Entry 1RUJ (X-ray diffraction, 3.00 A resolution); this record covers chains 1 and 4 of the 4 polymer chains in the assembly.

# Chain 1
Protein: Rhinovirus 14
Organism: Human rhinovirus 14
UniProt: P03303 (POLG_HRV14); residues 1-289 here correspond to UniProt positions 567-855 (UniProt number = residue number + 566)
Amino-acid sequence (289 residues; row label = number of the first residue in the row):
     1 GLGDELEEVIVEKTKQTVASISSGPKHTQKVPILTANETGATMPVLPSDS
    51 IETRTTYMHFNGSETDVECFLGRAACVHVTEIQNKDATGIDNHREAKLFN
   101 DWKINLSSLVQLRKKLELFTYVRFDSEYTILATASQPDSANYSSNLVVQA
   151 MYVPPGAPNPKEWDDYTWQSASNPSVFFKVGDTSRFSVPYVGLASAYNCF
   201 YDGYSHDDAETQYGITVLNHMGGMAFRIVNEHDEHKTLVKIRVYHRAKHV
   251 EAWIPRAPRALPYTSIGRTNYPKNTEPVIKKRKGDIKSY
Disordered / not traced: 1-16
Construct notes: engineered mutation Gly-223 (Ser790 in P03303)

# Chain 4
Protein: Rhinovirus 14
Organism: Human rhinovirus 14
Notes: engineered mutation(s): S(1)223G
UniProt: P03303 (POLG_HRV14); residues 1-68 here = UniProt positions 1-68
Amino-acid sequence (68 residues; row label = number of the first residue in the row):
     1 GAQVSTQKSGSHENQNILTNGSNQTFTVINYYKDAASTSSAGQSLSMDPS
    51 KFTEPVKDLMLKGAPALN
Disordered / not traced: 1-28

# Chain 1 / chain 4 interface
Residue-residue contacts - 41 pairs, chain 1 then chain 4:
  Lys-30(1) with Gly-63(4)
  Val-31(1) with Gly-63(4)
  Pro-32(1) with Lys-62(4); Gly-63(4)
  Thr-35(1) with Ala-66(4)
  Ala-36(1) with Ala-66(4); Leu-67(4), hydrophobic
  Thr-39(1) with Val-56(4); Met-60(4)
  Ala-41(1) with Thr-53(4); Val-56(4), hydrophobic; Met-60(4), hydrophobic
  Thr-42(1) with Thr-53(4), hydrogen bond (backbone-backbone)
  Met-43(1) with Glu-54(4); Met-60(4), hydrophobic
  Pro-44(1) with Glu-54(4); Lys-62(4)
  Asp-49(1) with Lys-62(4), salt bridge
  Asn-61(1) with Gln-43(4)
  Gly-62(1) with Gln-43(4)
  Ser-63(1) with Gln-43(4)
  Asp-66(1) with Gln-43(4); Ser-44(4), hydrogen bond (side chain-backbone); Leu-45(4)
  Glu-68(1) with Ser-40(4), hydrogen bond; Ala-41(4), hydrogen bond (side chain-backbone)
  Asp-125(1) with Ala-36(4)
  Ser-187(1) with Ala-36(4), hydrogen bond (side chain-backbone); Ser-37(4)
  Pro-189(1) with Ala-36(4), hydrophobic
  Arg-246(1) with Ser-40(4), hydrogen bond
  Ala-247(1) with Ser-40(4)
  Lys-248(1) with Ala-36(4), hydrogen bond (side chain-backbone); Ser-37(4), hydrogen bond (side chain-backbone); Thr-38(4), hydrogen bond (side chain-backbone); Ser-40(4)
  His-249(1) with Ala-35(4); Thr-38(4), hydrogen bond; Ser-39(4), hydrogen bond (side chain-backbone); Ala-41(4)
  Pro-255(1) with Phe-52(4)
Also at the interface, not in a pair above, chain 1 (27 interface residues in all): Gly-40, Leu-46, Val-188
Also at the interface, not in a pair above, chain 4 (22 interface residues in all): Gly-42, Met-47, Pro-55

# Overview
Chain 1 and chain 4 form an interface of 27 and 22 residues respectively, with 11 hydrogen bonds and 1 salt
bridge. Among the polar pairs are Asp-49(1)/Lys-62(4), Asp-66(1)/Ser-44(4) and Glu-68(1)/Ser-40(4).
Chain 1 is Rhinovirus 14 and chain 4 is Rhinovirus 14, both from Human rhinovirus 14; the structure,
Rhinovirus 14 mutant with ser 1 223 replaced by gly (S1223G), was determined by X-ray diffraction (same
publication as 1RUC, 1RUD, 1RUE, 1RUF, 1RUG, 1RUH and 1RUI).
